PDB entry 9CU7 | electron microscopy, 2.82 A resolution | chains I and D of the 12 polymer chains in the assembly

Chain I:
Molecule: Variable Heavy Chain of 16.ND.92 Fab
Organism: Homo sapiens
Notes: antibody fragment or engineered binder
Chain sequence (127 residues; row label = number of the first residue in the row; a row labelled like 82A-82C holds insertion residues (82A, then the next letters in order)):
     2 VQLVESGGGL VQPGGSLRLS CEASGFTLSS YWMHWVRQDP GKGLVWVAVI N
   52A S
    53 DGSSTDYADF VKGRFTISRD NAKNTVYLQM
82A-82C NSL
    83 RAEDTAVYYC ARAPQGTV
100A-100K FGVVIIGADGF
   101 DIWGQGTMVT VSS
Disulfide bonds: Cys-22/Cys-92

Chain D:
Molecule: Hemagglutinin HA2
Organism: Influenza A virus (A/Solomon Islands/3/2006(H1N1))
UniProtKB: C8CQF2 (C8CQF2_9INFA); residues 2-170 here correspond to UniProt positions 345-513 (UniProt number = residue number + 343)
Chain sequence (169 residues; row label = number of the first residue in the row):
     2 LFGAIAGFIE GGWTGMVDGW YGYHHQNEQG SGYAADQKST QNAINGITNK VNSVIEKMNT
    62 QFTAVGKEFN KLERRMENLN KKVDDGFIDI WTYNAELLVL LENERTLDFH DSNVKNLYEK
   122 VKSQLKNNAK EIGNGCFEFY HKCNDECMES VKNGTYDYPK YSEESKLNR
Disulfide bonds: Cys-144/Cys-148

How chain I and chain D interact:
Residue-residue contacts (13):
  Val-100(I) / Trp-21(D)  hydrophobic
  Phe-100A(I) / Val-18(D)
  Phe-100A(I) / Gly-20(D)
  Phe-100A(I) / Trp-21(D)
  Phe-100A(I) / Thr-41(D)
  Phe-100A(I) / Ile-45(D)  hydrophobic
  Val-100C(I) / Ile-45(D)  hydrophobic
  Ile-100E(I) / Thr-49(D)
  Ile-100E(I) / Val-52(D)  hydrophobic
  Ile-100E(I) / Asn-53(D)  hydrogen bond (backbone-side chain)
  Ile-100F(I) / Val-52(D)  hydrophobic
  Ile-100F(I) / Asn-53(D)
  Ile-100F(I) / Ile-56(D)  hydrophobic

In short:
The interface between chain I and chain D involves 5 residues on one side and 9 on the other; the contacts
include 1 hydrogen bond. Its one hydrogen-bonded contact is Ile-100E(I)/Asn-53(D).
Here chain I is Variable Heavy Chain of 16.ND.92 Fab (Homo sapiens) and chain D is Hemagglutinin HA2
(Influenza A virus (A/Solomon Islands/3/2006(H1N1))). Entry 9CU7 (Structure of 16.ND.92 Fab in complex with
A/Solomon Islands/3/2006(H1N1) influenza virus Hemagglutinin) was determined by electron microscopy together
with 9DBX from the same study.
